Entry 9E6Z (X-ray diffraction, 1.70 A resolution); this record covers chain A.

# Chain A
Name: Streptavidin
Organism: Streptomyces avidinii
Reference sequence: P22629 (SAV_STRAV); residues 14-159 here correspond to UniProt positions 38-183 (UniProt number = residue number + 24)
Chain sequence (159 residues; each row starts with the number of its first residue):
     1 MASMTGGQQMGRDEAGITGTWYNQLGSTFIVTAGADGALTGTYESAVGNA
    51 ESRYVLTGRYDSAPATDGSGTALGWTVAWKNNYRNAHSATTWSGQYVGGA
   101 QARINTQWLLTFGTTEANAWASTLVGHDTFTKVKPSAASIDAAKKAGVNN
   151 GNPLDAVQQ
Not modelled in the structure: 1-11, 135-159
Construct notes: expression tag (1-13); engineered mutation Gln101 (Glu125 in P22629), Phe112 (Ser136 in P22629), Ala121 (Lys145 in P22629)
Metal / ion sites: Cu ion: Asn49 (together with QG7, acetic acid)
Ligand contacts:
  - QG7: Asn23, Leu25, Ser27, Tyr43, Ser45, Val47, Gly48, Asn49, Ala50, Trp79, Asn85, Ala86, His87, Ser88, Thr90, Trp92, Trp108, Leu110, Phe112, Trp120, Ala121, Leu124, Asp128
  - QG7 (N-(2-{bis[(pyridin-2-yl)methyl]amino}ethyl)-5-[(3aS,4S,6aR)-2-oxohexahydro-1H-thieno[3,4-d]imidazol-4-yl]pentanamide): Asn23, Leu25, Ser27, Tyr43, Ser45, Val47, Gly48, Asn49, Ala50, Trp79, Asn85, Ala86, His87, Ser88, Thr90, Trp92, Trp108, Leu110, Phe112, Trp120, Ala121, Leu124, Asp128
Curated features (UniProtKB/Swiss-Prot):
  - motif: Arg59 to Asp61 (Cell attachment site)
  - binding site (biotin): Tyr43, Tyr54, Trp92, Trp108, Trp120

# Summary
Bound to chain A: compound QG7 and QG7. Curated annotation (UniProt) lists 5 biotin-binding residues.
Chain A is Streptavidin (Streptomyces avidinii); the structure, Streptavidin-E101Q-S112F-K121A bound to
Cu(II)-biotin-ethyl-dipicolylamine cofactor, was determined by X-ray diffraction (same publication as 9CST,
9CSV and 9CSW).
